Entry 9N8W (electron microscopy, 3.50 A resolution); this record covers chains A and C of the 7 polymer chains in the assembly.

== Chain A ==
Protein: Intermembrane transport protein YebS
From: Escherichia coli
UniProt: P0AD03 (YEBS_ECOLI); residues 1-427 here = UniProt positions 1-427
Chain sequence (445 residues; row label = number of the first residue in the row; numbers below 1 keep their minus sign (Met-17 is residue -17)):
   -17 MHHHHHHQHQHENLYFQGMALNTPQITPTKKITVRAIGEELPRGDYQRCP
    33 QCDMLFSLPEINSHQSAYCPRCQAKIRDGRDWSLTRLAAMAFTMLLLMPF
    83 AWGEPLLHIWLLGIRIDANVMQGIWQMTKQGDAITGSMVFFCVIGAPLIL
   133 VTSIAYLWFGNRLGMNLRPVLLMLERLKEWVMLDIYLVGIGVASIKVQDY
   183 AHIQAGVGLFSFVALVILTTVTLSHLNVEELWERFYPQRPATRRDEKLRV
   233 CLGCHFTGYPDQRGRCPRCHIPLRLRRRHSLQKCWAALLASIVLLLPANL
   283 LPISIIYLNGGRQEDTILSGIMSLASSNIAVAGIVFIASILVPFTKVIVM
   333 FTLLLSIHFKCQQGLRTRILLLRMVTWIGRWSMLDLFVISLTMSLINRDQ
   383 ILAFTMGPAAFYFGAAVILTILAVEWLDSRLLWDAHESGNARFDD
Not modelled in the structure: -17 to 26, 419-427
Sequence notes: initiating methionine (-17); expression tag (-16 to 0)
What the authors report for this chain:
  - contacts within the chain: Leu94-Ile383
  - mutagenesis - L94C/C124S/C266S/C343S/I383C, C124S/Q180C/C266S/C343S/R380C, C124S/C266S/C343S: unchanged growth
  - mutagenesis - K178A, D181A, S321A, K328A, S364A, D367A, T402A: unchanged binding to Intermembrane transport protein YebT (chain C)

== Chain C ==
Protein: Intermembrane transport protein YebT
From: Escherichia coli
UniProt: P76272 (YEBT_ECOLI); numbering as in UniProt (aligned over 1-877)
Chain sequence (877 residues; row label = number of the first residue in the row):
     1 MSQETPASTTEAQIKNKRRISPFWLLPFIALMIASWLIWDSYQDRGNTVT
    51 IDFMSADGIVPGRTPVRYQGVEVGTVQDISLSDDLRKIEVKVSIKSDMKD
   101 ALREETQFWLVTPKASLAGVSGLDALVGGNYIGMMPGKGKEQDHFVALDT
   151 QPKYRLDNGDLMIHLQAPDLGSLNSGSLVYFRKIPVGKVYDYAINPNKQG
   201 VVIDVLIERRFTDLVKKGSRFWNVSGVDANVSISGAKVKLESLAALVNGA
   251 IAFDSPEESKPAEAEDTFGLYEDLAHSQRGVIIKLELPSGAGLTADSTPL
   301 MYQGLEVGQLTKLDLNPGGKVTGEMTVDPSVVTLLRENTRIELRNPKLSL
   351 SDANLSALLTGKTFELVPGDGEPRKEFVVVPGEKALLHEPDVLTLTLTAP
   401 ESYGIDAGQPLILHGVQVGQVIDRKLTSKGVTFTVAIEPQHRELVKGDSK
   451 FVVNSRVDVKVGLDGVEFLGASASEWINGGIRILPGDKGEMKASYPLYAN
   501 LEKALENSLSDLPTTTVSLSAETLPDVQAGSVVLYRKFEVGEVITVRPRA
   551 NAFDIDLHIKPEYRNLLTSNSVFWAEGGAKVQLNGSGLTVQASPLSRALK
   601 GAISFDNLSGASASQRKGDKRILYASETAARAVGGQITLHAFDAGKLAVG
   651 MPIRYLGIDIGQIQTLDLITARNEVQAKAVLYPEYVQTFARGGTRFSVVT
   701 PQISAAGVEHLDTILQPYINVEPGRGNPRRDFELQEATITDSRYLDGLSI
   751 IVEAPEAGSLGIGTPVLFRGLEVGTVTGMTLGTLSDRVMIAMRISKRYQH
   801 LVRNNSVFWLASGYSLDFGLTGGVVKTGTFNQFIRGGIAFATPPGTPLAP
   851 KAQEGKHFLLQESEPKEWREWGTALPK
Not modelled in the structure: 1-20
Swiss-Prot annotation at these positions:
  - mutagenesis: Leu123 (L123N: Loss of activity), Leu126 (L126N: Loss of activity), Val127 (V127N: Loss of activity), Leu243 (L243N: Well folded and assembled into a hexameric structure, but loses its function), Leu246 (L246N: Well folded and assembled into a hexameric structure, but loses its function), Val247 (V247N: Well folded and assembled into a hexameric structure, but loses its function), Leu355 (L355N: Well folded and assembled into a hexameric structure, but loses its function), Leu358 (L358N: Well folded and assembled into a hexameric structure, but loses its function), Leu359 (L359N: Well folded and assembled into a hexameric structure, but loses its function), Ala473 (A473N: Loss of activity), Trp476 (W476N: Loss of activity), Ile477 (I477N: Loss of activity), 16 further mutagenesis entries in UniProt

== How chain A and chain C interact ==
Residue-residue contacts (21; chain A residue first):
  Gln264(A) with Ser21(C), hydrogen bond; Trp24(C)
  Lys265(A) with Phe23(C)
  Trp267(A) with Trp24(C), hydrophobic
  Ala268(A) with Phe23(C); Trp24(C), hydrophobic; Pro27(C)
  Ala272(A) with Pro27(C), hydrophobic
  Val275(A) with Ala30(C); Leu31(C), hydrophobic; Ala34(C), hydrophobic
  Leu276(A) with Ala30(C), hydrophobic
  Pro279(A) with Leu37(C), hydrophobic
  Leu283(A) with Leu37(C), hydrophobic
  Asn291(A) with Val127(C)
  Arg294(A) with Arg63(C); Glu72(C), salt bridge
  Gln295(A) with Arg63(C)
  Tyr394(A) with Ile33(C), hydrophobic; Leu37(C)
  Trp408(A) with Phe23(C), hydrophobic
Also at the interface, not in a pair above, chain A (18 interface residues in all): His261, Leu271, Gln382, Leu401
Also at the interface, not in a pair above, chain C (13 interface residues in all): Leu26
From the paper, about this interface:
  - interface residues, chain A: Ala272(A)

== Overview ==
18 residues of chain A face 13 of chain C across their interface, with 1 hydrogen bond and 1 salt bridge.
Among the polar pairs are Arg294(A)-Glu72(C) and Gln264(A)-Ser21(C). From the paper: K178A, D181A and S321A of
chain A, among others, leave binding to Intermembrane transport protein YebT (chain C) unchanged; the
interface residue Ala272(A); 10 substitutions were tested in all.
Chain A is Intermembrane transport protein YebS and chain C is Intermembrane transport protein YebT, both from
Escherichia coli; the structure, Intermembrane lipid transport complex LetAB from Escherichia coli
(Crosslinked, Composite model corresponding to Map 1), was determined by electron microscopy together with
9N8X from the same study.
